7A24 - chains U and D of the 34 polymer chains in the assembly; structure by electron microscopy, 3.80 A resolution.

[Chain U]
Name: B17.2
Organism: Brassica oleracea
Amino-acid sequence (159 residues; row label = number of the first residue in the row):
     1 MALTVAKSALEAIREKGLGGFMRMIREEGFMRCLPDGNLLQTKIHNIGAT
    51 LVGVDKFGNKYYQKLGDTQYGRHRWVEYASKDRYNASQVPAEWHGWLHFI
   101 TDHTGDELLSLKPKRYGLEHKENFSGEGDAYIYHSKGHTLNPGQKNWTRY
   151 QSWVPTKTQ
Not modelled in the structure: 1-31, 154-159

[Chain D]
Name: TYKY
Organism: Brassica oleracea
Amino-acid sequence (222 residues; each row starts with the number of its first residue):
     1 MASLLARRSFSALRARHLAFSGQGLQGSHLCGLQSRAISYGSNKDDEEAE
    51 QLAKEISKDWSTVFERSMNTLFLTEMVRGLSLTLKYFFDPKVTINYPFEK
   101 GPLSPRFRGEHALRRYPTGEERCIACKLCEAVCPAQAITIEAEEREDGSR
   151 RTTRYDIDMTKCIYCGFCQEACPVDAIVEGPNFEFATETHEELLYDKEKL
   201 LENGDRWETEIAENLRSESLYR
Not modelled in the structure: 1-44, 222

[Interface between chain U and chain D]
Contacting residue pairs (90; chain U residue first):
  Asn38(U) - Pro97(D)
  Asn38(U) - Phe98(D)
  Leu39(U) - Phe98(D)  hydrophobic
  Gln41(U) - Asn95(D)
  Thr42(U) - Asn95(D)  hydrogen bond
  Thr42(U) - Phe98(D)
  Gln69(U) - Lys91(D)  hydrogen bond (side chain-backbone)
  Gln69(U) - Val92(D)
  Tyr70(U) - Pro102(D)
  Gly71(U) - Ile94(D)
  Arg72(U) - Thr93(D)
  Arg72(U) - Glu99(D)  salt bridge
  Arg74(U) - Glu99(D)
  Trp75(U) - Phe98(D)
  Trp75(U) - Glu99(D)
  Val76(U) - Phe98(D)  hydrogen bond (backbone-backbone)
  Tyr78(U) - Pro97(D)  hydrogen bond (side chain-backbone)
  Tyr78(U) - Phe98(D)  hydrophobic
  Tyr78(U) - Lys100(D)  hydrogen bond
  Tyr84(U) - Pro97(D)  hydrophobic
  Tyr84(U) - Phe98(D)
  Ala86(U) - Tyr96(D)
  Ala86(U) - Lys100(D)
  Ala86(U) - Glu184(D)
  Ser87(U) - Glu184(D)
  Val89(U) - Lys100(D)
  Ala91(U) - Arg206(D)
  Ala91(U) - Trp207(D)  hydrophobic
  Ala91(U) - Glu210(D)
  Glu92(U) - Thr209(D)
  His94(U) - Pro181(D)
  His94(U) - Asn182(D)
  His94(U) - Glu184(D)  salt bridge
  His94(U) - Trp207(D)
  His94(U) - Glu210(D)  salt bridge
  Gly95(U) - Glu210(D)  hydrogen bond (backbone-side chain)
  Leu97(U) - Phe98(D)
  Leu97(U) - Lys100(D)
  His98(U) - Lys100(D)
  His98(U) - Gly101(D)
  His98(U) - Pro102(D)
  His98(U) - Leu103(D)  hydrogen bond (backbone-backbone)
  His98(U) - Phe183(D)
  Phe99(U) - Lys100(D)
  Phe99(U) - Pro102(D)  hydrophobic
  Phe99(U) - Leu103(D)
  Ile100(U) - Leu103(D)  hydrophobic
  Ile100(U) - Ser104(D)
  Ile100(U) - Glu210(D)
  Ile100(U) - Asn214(D)
  Leu108(U) - Thr209(D)
  Leu108(U) - Glu213(D)
  Leu111(U) - Arg216(D)
  Lys112(U) - Asp205(D)
  Lys112(U) - Arg206(D)  hydrogen bond (side chain-backbone)
  Lys112(U) - Thr209(D)  hydrogen bond
  Arg115(U) - Pro117(D)
  Arg115(U) - Thr118(D)
  Arg115(U) - Gly119(D)
  Tyr116(U) - Arg115(D)  hydrogen bond (side chain-backbone)
  Tyr116(U) - Tyr116(D)
  Tyr116(U) - Pro117(D)
  Tyr116(U) - Gly119(D)
  Tyr116(U) - Asp205(D)
  Tyr116(U) - Glu208(D)  hydrogen bond
  Leu118(U) - Arg206(D)
  Glu119(U) - Arg206(D)
  His120(U) - Trp207(D)
  Lys121(U) - Arg206(D)
  Asn123(U) - Phe185(D)
  Asn123(U) - Ala186(D)
  Ser125(U) - Ala186(D)  hydrogen bond (side chain-backbone)
  Ser125(U) - Glu188(D)
  Ser125(U) - Glu192(D)
  Gly126(U) - Glu188(D)
  Ile132(U) - Glu192(D)
  Tyr133(U) - Glu192(D)  hydrogen bond (backbone-side chain)
  Tyr133(U) - Asp196(D)
  Tyr133(U) - Lys199(D)
  Tyr133(U) - Leu200(D)  hydrophobic
  Ser135(U) - Glu191(D)  hydrogen bond (side chain-backbone)
  Ser135(U) - Leu194(D)
  Ser135(U) - Asp196(D)
  Lys136(U) - Asp196(D)  salt bridge
  Lys136(U) - Lys199(D)
  His138(U) - Glu191(D)
  Asn141(U) - Lys199(D)
  Lys145(U) - Lys197(D)
  Trp147(U) - Lys197(D)
  Arg149(U) - Glu141(D)  salt bridge
Interface residues without a listed pair, chain U (50 interface residues in all): His45, Glu77, Thr101, Pro113, Gly117
Interface residues without a listed pair, chain D (47 interface residues in all): Pro90, Pro105, Thr187, Thr189

[Summary]
50 residues of chain U and 47 residues of chain D are in contact; the contacts include 14 hydrogen bonds and 5
salt bridges. Polar pairs include Arg72(U)-Glu99(D), His94(U)-Glu184(D) and His94(U)-Glu210(D).
Chain U is B17.2 and chain D is TYKY, both from Brassica oleracea; the structure, Assembly intermediate of the
plant mitochondrial complex I, was determined by electron microscopy (same publication as 7A23).
